3EHJ - chains A and B; structure by X-ray diffraction, 2.50 A resolution.

== Chain A (and B) ==
Protein: Sensor kinase (YocF protein)
From: Bacillus subtilis
Notes: EC 2.7.13.3; fragment: entire cytoplasmic region; chain B of this document is another copy of the same molecule, construct and numbering; everything in this record applies to it too
Reference sequence: O34757 (O34757_BACSU); residues 154-370 here = UniProt positions 154-370
Amino-acid sequence (218 residues; each row starts with the number of its first residue):
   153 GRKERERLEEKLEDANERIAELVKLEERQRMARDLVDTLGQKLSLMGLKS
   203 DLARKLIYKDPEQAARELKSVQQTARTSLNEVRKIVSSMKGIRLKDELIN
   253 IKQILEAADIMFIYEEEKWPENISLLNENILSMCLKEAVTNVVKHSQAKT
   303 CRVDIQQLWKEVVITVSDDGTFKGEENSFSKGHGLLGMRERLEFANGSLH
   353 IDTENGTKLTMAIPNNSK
Not modelled in the structure: 153-162, 332-334, 369-370 (chain B: 153-155, 332-334, 370)
Sequence notes: expression tag (153); engineered mutation Mse183 (Ile in O34757), V188 (His in O34757), Mse198 (Ile in O34757)
Modified residues: Mse183, Mse198, Mse241, Mse263, Mse285, Mse340, Mse363 (selenomethionine; parent Met)
Ion coordination: Ca2+: E289, N293 (together with AMP-PCP)
Ligand contacts: AMP-PCP (ACP; phosphomethylphosphonic acid adenylate ester): E289, N293, V294, H297, S298, D320, T323, F324, K325, G326, S330, H335, G336, L337, T359

== Interface between chain A and chain B ==
Residue-residue contacts (76):
  K163(A) - L164(B)
  L164(A) - L164(B)
  A167(A) - A167(B)  hydrophobic
  A167(A) - I171(B)
  R170(A) - I171(B)
  R170(A) - V175(B)
  I171(A) - A167(B)
  I171(A) - R170(B)
  I171(A) - I171(B)  hydrophobic
  I171(A) - L174(B)  hydrophobic
  L174(A) - L174(B)
  L174(A) - E178(B)
  V175(A) - R170(B)
  L177(A) - L177(B)  hydrophobic
  L177(A) - E178(B)
  E178(A) - L177(B)
  R180(A) - Q181(B)
  Q181(A) - L177(B)
  Q181(A) - R180(B)
  Q181(A) - Q181(B)
  Q181(A) - A184(B)
  Q181(A) - Mse241(B)
  A184(A) - Q181(B)
  A184(A) - A184(B)  hydrophobic
  R185(A) - V238(B)  hydrogen bond (side chain-backbone)
  R185(A) - S239(B)  hydrogen bond (side chain-backbone)
  R185(A) - Mse241(B)
  L187(A) - V188(B)  hydrophobic
  V188(A) - A184(B)
  V188(A) - L187(B)  hydrophobic
  V188(A) - V188(B)  hydrophobic
  V188(A) - L191(B)  hydrophobic
  L191(A) - V188(B)  hydrophobic
  L191(A) - L191(B)  hydrophobic
  L191(A) - L195(B)  hydrophobic
  G192(A) - L231(B)
  L195(A) - L191(B)  hydrophobic
  L195(A) - Mse198(B)
  L195(A) - A227(B)  hydrophobic
  L195(A) - L231(B)  hydrophobic
  S196(A) - L231(B)
  Mse198(A) - L195(B)
  Mse198(A) - Mse198(B)  hydrophobic
  Mse198(A) - G199(B)
  G199(A) - Mse198(B)
  G199(A) - Q224(B)
  S202(A) - L220(B)
  S202(A) - V223(B)
  D203(A) - Q224(B)
  R206(A) - A217(B)
  R206(A) - L220(B)
  I209(A) - P213(B)  hydrophobic
  I209(A) - A216(B)
  I209(A) - A217(B)
  Y210(A) - P213(B)
  Y210(A) - E214(B)
  P213(A) - I209(B)  hydrophobic
  P213(A) - Y210(B)
  E214(A) - Y210(B)
  A216(A) - I209(B)  hydrophobic
  A217(A) - R206(B)
  A217(A) - I209(B)
  L220(A) - S202(B)
  L220(A) - R206(B)
  L220(A) - L220(B)  hydrophobic
  V223(A) - S202(B)
  Q224(A) - G199(B)  hydrogen bond (side chain-backbone)
  Q224(A) - D203(B)
  A227(A) - L195(B)  hydrophobic
  S230(A) - L195(B)
  L231(A) - G192(B)
  L231(A) - S196(B)
  V238(A) - R185(B)  hydrogen bond (backbone-side chain)
  S239(A) - R185(B)  hydrogen bond (backbone-side chain)
  Mse241(A) - Q181(B)
  Mse241(A) - R185(B)
Interface residues without a listed pair, chain A (46 interface residues in all): N168, D189, K194, A205, K221, V234, S240
Interface residues without a listed pair, chain B (44 interface residues in all): K194, L200, A205, K221, S230, V234, S240

== Overview ==
46 residues of chain A face 44 of chain B across their interface; the contacts include 5 hydrogen bonds. Polar
pairs include R185(A)-V238(B), R185(A)-S239(B) and Q224(A)-G199(B). Ligands of chain A: AMP-PCP. The Ca2+ site
is built by E289(A) and N293(A).
Both chains are Sensor kinase (YocF protein) (Bacillus subtilis). Entry 3EHJ (Crystal structure of DesKC-H188V
in complex with AMP-PCP) was determined by X-ray diffraction (same publication as 3EHF, 3EHH, 3GIE and 3GIG).
